5OXV - chains I and A of the 18 polymer chains in the assembly; structure by X-ray diffraction, 6.72 A resolution (low resolution: residue-level contacts below are approximate; hydrogen-bond / salt-bridge calls are withheld).

== Chain I ==
Molecule: DNA STRAND 2 (601-based sequence model)
From: synthetic construct
Sequence (313 nucleotides; row label = number of the first residue in the row):
     1 ATCCCCTGGAGAATCCCGGTGCCGAGGCCGCTCAATTGGTCGTAGACAGC
    51 TCTAGCACCGCTTAAACGCACGTACGCGCTGTCCCCCGCGTTTTAACCGC
   101 CAAGGGGATTACTCCCTAGTCTCCAGGCACGTGTCAGATATATACATCCT
   151 GTGCAGTACTCCTGGAGAATCCCGGTGCCGAGGCCGCTCAATTGGTCGTA
   201 GACAGCTCTAGCACCGCTTAAACGCACGTACGCGCTGTCCCCCGCGTTTT
   251 AACCGCCAAGGGGATTACTCCCTAGTCTCCAGGCACGTGTCAGATATATA
   301 CATCCTGTGCAGT
Unresolved in the structure: 1-2

== Chain A ==
Protein: Histone H3.2
From: Xenopus laevis
UniProtKB: P84233 (H32_XENLA); residues 1-135 here correspond to UniProt positions 2-136 (UniProt number = residue number + 1)
Sequence (135 residues; each row starts with the number of its first residue):
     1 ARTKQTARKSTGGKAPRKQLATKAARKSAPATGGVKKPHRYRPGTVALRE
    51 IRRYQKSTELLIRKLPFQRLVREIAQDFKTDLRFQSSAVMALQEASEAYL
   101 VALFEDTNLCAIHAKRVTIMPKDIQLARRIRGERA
Unresolved in the structure: 1-37, 135
Construct notes: conflict Ala102 (Gly103 in P84233)
Curated features (UniProtKB/Swiss-Prot):
  - modified residue: Arg2 (Asymmetric dimethylarginine), Thr3 (Phosphothreonine), Lys4 (Allysine), Gln5 (5-glutamyl dopamine), Thr6 (Phosphothreonine), Arg8 (Citrulline), Lys9 (N6,N6,N6-trimethyllysine), Ser10 (ADP-ribosylserine), Thr11 (Phosphothreonine), Lys14 (N6-(2-hydroxyisobutyryl)lysine), Arg17 (Asymmetric dimethylarginine), Lys18 (N6-(2-hydroxyisobutyryl)lysine), Lys23 (N6-(2-hydroxyisobutyryl)lysine), Arg26 (Citrulline), Lys27 (N6,N6,N6-trimethyllysine), Ser28 (ADP-ribosylserine), Lys36 (N6,N6,N6-trimethyllysine), Lys37 (N6-methyllysine), Tyr41 (Phosphotyrosine), Lys56 (N6,N6,N6-trimethyllysine) and 8 more in UniProt
  - lipidation: Cys110 (S-palmitoyl cysteine)

== How chain I and chain A interact ==
Contacting residue pairs (23):
  DG55(I) - Arg83(A)
  DG55(I) - Phe84(A)
  DG55(I) - Gln85(A)
  DG55(I) - Ser86(A)
  DC56(I) - Arg72(A)
  DC56(I) - Arg83(A)
  DC56(I) - Phe84(A)
  DA65(I) - Arg63(A)
  DA66(I) - Arg63(A)
  DT73(I) - Pro43(A)
  DA74(I) - Arg42(A)
  DA74(I) - Pro43(A)
  DC75(I) - Thr118(A)
  DG76(I) - Arg116(A)
  DG76(I) - Val117(A)
  DG76(I) - Thr118(A)
  DC77(I) - Met120(A)
  DC149(I) - His39(A)
  DC149(I) - Arg40(A)
  DC149(I) - Tyr41(A)
  DC149(I) - Arg42(A)
  DC149(I) - Thr45(A)
  DT150(I) - Arg40(A)
Interface residues without a listed pair, chain I (12 interface residues in all): DC148
Interface residues without a listed pair, chain A (20 interface residues in all): Pro38, Leu82, Lys115, Lys122

== Summary ==
The interface between chain I and chain A involves 12 residues on one side and 20 on the other.
Chain I is DNA STRAND 2 (601-based sequence model) (synthetic construct) and chain A is Histone H3.2 (Xenopus
laevis); the structure, Structure of the 4_601_157 tetranucleosome (C2 form), was determined by X-ray
diffraction (same publication as 5OY7).
